PDB entry 7RRI | X-ray diffraction, 2.64 A resolution | chains C and E of the 4 polymer chains in the assembly

[Chain C (and E)]
Molecule: Fluorescent protein Dronpa
From: Echinophyllia sp. SC22
Notes: chain E of this document is another copy of the same molecule, construct and numbering; everything in this record applies to it too
UniProtKB: Q5TLG6 (Q5TLG6_9CNID); aligned to UniProt positions 3-227 over residues 3-229 (the alignment contains insertions or deletions, so no single offset holds)
Chain sequence (255 residues; each row starts with the number of its first residue; note: 2 numbers in that range are skipped by the numbering (no residue carries them; nothing is unmodelled there); numbers below 1 keep their minus sign (Gly-27 is residue -27)):
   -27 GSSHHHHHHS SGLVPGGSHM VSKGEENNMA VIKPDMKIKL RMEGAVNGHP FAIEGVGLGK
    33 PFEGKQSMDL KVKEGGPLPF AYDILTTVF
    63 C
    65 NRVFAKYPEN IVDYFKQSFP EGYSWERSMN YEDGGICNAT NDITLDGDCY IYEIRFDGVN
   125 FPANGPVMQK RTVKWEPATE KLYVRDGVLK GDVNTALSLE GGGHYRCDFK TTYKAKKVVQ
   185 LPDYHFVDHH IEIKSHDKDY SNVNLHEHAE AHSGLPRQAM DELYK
Disordered / not traced: -27 to 2, 221-223, 229 (chain E: -27 to 2, 221-225, 229)
Differences from the reference sequence: expression tag (-27 to 2); chromophore (63, 63, 63); engineered mutation Ala142 (Ser in Q5TLG6), Thr159 (Met in Q5TLG6); conflict Gly218 (Glu in Q5TLG6); insertion (224-228)
Modified residues: Cys63 (chromophore; GYC)
Glycans and other covalent adducts: covalent link Phe61-Cys63; covalent link Cys63-Asn65

[Interface between chain C and chain E]
Residue-residue contacts (35; chain C residue first):
  Asn19(C) - Glu90(E)
  Asn19(C) - Lys178(E)
  Glu90(C) - Asn19(E)
  Glu90(C) - Val123(E)
  Glu90(C) - Asn124(E)  hydrogen bond (side chain-backbone)
  Arg91(C) - Val123(E)
  Ser92(C) - Ile100(E)
  Ser92(C) - Asn124(E)
  Ile100(C) - Ser92(E)
  Ile100(C) - Asn102(E)  hydrogen bond (backbone-side chain)
  Asn102(C) - Ile100(E)  hydrogen bond (side chain-backbone)
  Asn102(C) - Cys101(E)
  Asn102(C) - Asn102(E)
  Asn102(C) - Asp121(E)  hydrogen bond (side chain-backbone)
  Asn102(C) - Val123(E)
  Thr104(C) - Val123(E)
  Arg119(C) - Arg119(E)
  Arg119(C) - Asp121(E)  salt bridge
  Asp121(C) - Asn102(E)  hydrogen bond (backbone-side chain)
  Asp121(C) - Arg119(E)
  Asp121(C) - Asp121(E)
  Val123(C) - Glu90(E)
  Val123(C) - Arg91(E)
  Val123(C) - Ser92(E)
  Val123(C) - Asn102(E)
  Val123(C) - Thr104(E)
  Asn124(C) - Glu90(E)  hydrogen bond (backbone-side chain)
  Asn124(C) - Ser92(E)
  Asn124(C) - Lys174(E)  hydrogen bond (side chain-backbone)
  Asn124(C) - Thr176(E)  hydrogen bond
  Asn128(C) - Asp150(E)
  Asp150(C) - Asn128(E)  hydrogen bond
  Lys174(C) - Asn124(E)  hydrogen bond (backbone-side chain)
  Thr176(C) - Asn124(E)  hydrogen bond
  Lys178(C) - Asn19(E)
Interface residues without a listed pair, chain C (21 interface residues in all): Gly20, Cys101, Ala103, Gly122, Thr175
Interface residues without a listed pair, chain E (21 interface residues in all): Gly20, Ala103, Phe125, Thr175

[In short]
Chain C and chain E each contribute 21 residues to their interface; the contacts include 11 hydrogen bonds and
1 salt bridge. Among the polar pairs are Arg119(C)-Asp121(E), Glu90(C)-Asn124(E) and Ile100(C)-Asn102(E).
Chain C and chain E are both Fluorescent protein Dronpa (Echinophyllia sp. SC22); the structure, Crystal
structure of fast switching S142A/M159T mutant of fluorescent protein Dronpa (Dronpa2), was determined by
X-ray diffraction together with 7RRH, 7RRJ and 7RRK from the same study.
